Entry 8XCK (electron microscopy, 2.75 A resolution); this record covers chains J and Z of the 6 polymer chains in the assembly.

Chain J (and Z):
Protein: Tip attachment protein J
Organism: Escherichia phage Lambda
Notes: chain Z of this document is another copy of the same molecule, construct and numbering; everything in this record applies to it too
UniProt: P03749 (TIPJ_LAMBD); residues 713-1132 here = UniProt positions 713-1132
Chain sequence (420 residues; numbered 713 to 1132; the number before each row is that of its first residue):
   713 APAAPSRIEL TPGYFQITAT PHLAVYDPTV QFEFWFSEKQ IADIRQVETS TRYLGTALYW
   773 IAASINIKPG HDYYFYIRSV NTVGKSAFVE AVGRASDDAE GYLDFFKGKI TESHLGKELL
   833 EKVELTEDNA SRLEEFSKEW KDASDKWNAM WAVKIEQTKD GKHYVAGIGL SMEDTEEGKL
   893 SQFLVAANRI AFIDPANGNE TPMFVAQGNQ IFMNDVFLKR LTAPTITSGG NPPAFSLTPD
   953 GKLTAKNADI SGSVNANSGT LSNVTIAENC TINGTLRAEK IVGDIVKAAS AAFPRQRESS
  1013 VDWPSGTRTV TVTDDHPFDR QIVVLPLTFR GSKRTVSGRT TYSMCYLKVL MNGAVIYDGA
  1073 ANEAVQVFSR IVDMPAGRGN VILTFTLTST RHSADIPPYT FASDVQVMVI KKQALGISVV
Unresolved in the structure: 713-827

How chain J and chain Z interact:
Pairs across the interface (219; chain J residue first):
  Lys834(J) with Val835(Z); Thr838(Z)
  Leu837(J) with Thr838(Z); Glu839(Z)
  Thr838(J) with Thr838(Z)
  Asn841(J) with Thr838(Z); Asn841(Z); Ala842(Z), hydrogen bond (side chain-backbone); Leu845(Z)
  Arg844(J) with Leu845(Z); Glu846(Z), salt bridge
  Leu845(J) with Leu845(Z), hydrophobic
  Phe848(J) with Leu845(Z), hydrophobic; Ser849(Z)
  Glu851(J) with Trp852(Z), hydrogen bond
  Trp852(J) with Trp852(Z), hydrophobic
  Ala855(J) with Trp852(Z), hydrophobic
  Lys858(J) with Met884(Z)
  Trp859(J) with Trp859(Z), hydrophobic; Met884(Z)
  Met862(J) with Ser883(Z); Met884(Z), hydrophobic
  Trp863(J) with Ile867(Z), hydrophobic; His875(Z)
  Val865(J) with Ile867(Z), hydrophobic
  Thr870(J) with Ile905(Z); Pro907(Z)
  Lys871(J) with Ala908(Z), hydrogen bond (side chain-backbone)
  Lys874(J) with Gly910(Z), hydrogen bond (side chain-backbone); Glu912(Z), salt bridge
  Tyr876(J) with Ile905(Z), hydrophobic; Pro907(Z)
  Ile880(J) with Ile867(Z), hydrophobic; His875(Z)
  Phe895(J) with Val877(Z), hydrophobic
  Leu896(J) with Lys874(Z); Tyr876(Z); Val877(Z), hydrogen bond (backbone-backbone)
  Val897(J) with Val877(Z); Phe895(Z), hydrophobic
  Ala898(J) with Tyr876(Z), hydrophobic; Val877(Z), hydrogen bond (backbone-backbone)
  Arg901(J) with Ala878(Z), hydrogen bond (side chain-backbone); Leu892(Z), hydrogen bond (side chain-backbone); Gln894(Z), hydrogen bond; Phe895(Z), hydrogen bond (backbone-backbone)
  Ile902(J) with Phe895(Z)
  Ala903(J) with Phe895(Z), hydrogen bond (backbone-backbone); Leu896(Z); Val897(Z), hydrogen bond (backbone-backbone)
  Phe904(J) with Val897(Z); Ala899(Z); Ile902(Z), hydrophobic; Met915(Z), hydrophobic; Phe916(Z), hydrophobic
  Ile905(J) with Leu896(Z), hydrophobic; Val897(Z), hydrogen bond (backbone-backbone); Ala898(Z); Ala899(Z)
  Glu912(J) with Leu896(Z)
  Met915(J) with Met915(Z), hydrophobic
  Met925(J) with Met925(Z), hydrophobic
  Phe929(J) with Phe916(Z), hydrophobic; Ile923(Z); Met925(Z)
  Leu930(J) with Met925(Z), hydrophobic; Leu930(Z), hydrophobic
  Lys931(J) with Phe924(Z)
  Arg932(J) with Gln919(Z), hydrogen bond; Asp927(Z), salt bridge
  Leu933(J) with Leu930(Z), hydrophobic
  Thr934(J) with Asp927(Z); Lys931(Z), hydrogen bond (backbone-side chain)
  Pro936(J) with Leu930(Z); Lys931(Z)
  Thr937(J) with Lys931(Z), hydrogen bond (backbone-backbone); Arg932(Z); Leu933(Z), hydrogen bond (backbone-backbone)
  Ile938(J) with Leu933(Z); Pro936(Z), hydrophobic
  Thr939(J) with Leu933(Z), hydrogen bond (backbone-backbone); Thr934(Z); Ala935(Z), hydrogen bond (backbone-backbone); Pro936(Z)
  Ser940(J) with Ala935(Z); Pro951(Z); Asp952(Z); Gly953(Z)
  Gly941(J) with Ala935(Z); Pro951(Z), hydrogen bond (backbone-backbone)
  Ala946(J) with Gly953(Z)
  Phe947(J) with Leu949(Z), hydrophobic; Gly953(Z)
  Ala957(J) with Leu955(Z), hydrophobic
  Asn959(J) with Lys954(Z); Leu955(Z), hydrogen bond (backbone-backbone)
  Ala960(J) with Leu955(Z)
  Asp961(J) with Lys954(Z), salt bridge; Leu955(Z), hydrogen bond (backbone-backbone); Thr956(Z); Ala957(Z), hydrogen bond (backbone-backbone); Lys958(Z), salt bridge
  Ile962(J) with Ala957(Z), hydrophobic; Ala960(Z), hydrophobic
  Ser963(J) with Lys958(Z); Asn959(Z), hydrogen bond (backbone-backbone); Ala960(Z), hydrogen bond (backbone-backbone)
  Gly964(J) with Ala960(Z); Asp961(Z)
  Ser965(J) with Asp961(Z), hydrogen bond; Ile962(Z), hydrogen bond (backbone-backbone)
  Val966(J) with Ile962(Z); Val966(Z), hydrophobic
  Asn967(J) with Ile962(Z), hydrogen bond (backbone-backbone); Ser963(Z); Gly964(Z), hydrogen bond (backbone-backbone)
  Ala968(J) with Val966(Z), hydrophobic
  Asn969(J) with Gly964(Z), hydrogen bond (side chain-backbone); Ser965(Z)
  Ser970(J) with Ser965(Z); Val966(Z), hydrogen bond (backbone-backbone)
  Gly971(J) with Val966(Z); Asn967(Z)
  Thr972(J) with Val966(Z), hydrogen bond (backbone-backbone); Asn967(Z); Ala968(Z), hydrogen bond (backbone-backbone)
  Leu973(J) with Ala968(Z); Leu973(Z), hydrophobic
  Ser974(J) with Ala968(Z), hydrogen bond (backbone-backbone); Asn969(Z)
  Asn975(J) with Asn969(Z); Ser970(Z); Gly971(Z)
  Val976(J) with Ala968(Z), hydrophobic; Ser970(Z); Gly971(Z); Thr972(Z); Leu973(Z), hydrophobic
  Thr977(J) with Gly971(Z), hydrogen bond (backbone-backbone); Thr972(Z); Leu973(Z), hydrogen bond (backbone-backbone)
  Ile978(J) with Ile978(Z), hydrophobic
  Ala979(J) with Leu973(Z), hydrogen bond (backbone-backbone); Ser974(Z)
  Asn981(J) with Ser974(Z); Asn975(Z)
  Cys982(J) with Leu973(Z); Ser974(Z), hydrogen bond (side chain-backbone); Asn975(Z); Val976(Z)
  Thr983(J) with Val976(Z), hydrogen bond (backbone-backbone); Thr977(Z); Ile978(Z), hydrogen bond (backbone-backbone)
  Ile984(J) with Ile978(Z), hydrophobic; Ile984(Z), hydrophobic
  Asn985(J) with Thr977(Z); Ile978(Z); Ala979(Z); Glu980(Z)
  Gly986(J) with Glu980(Z)
  Leu988(J) with Ile984(Z); Leu988(Z), hydrophobic
  Lys992(J) with Gly986(Z); Thr987(Z); Leu988(Z), hydrogen bond (backbone-backbone)
  Ile993(J) with Leu988(Z); Ala990(Z), hydrophobic
  Val994(J) with Thr987(Z); Leu988(Z), hydrogen bond (backbone-backbone); Arg989(Z)
  Gly995(J) with Ala990(Z)
  Ile997(J) with Ile997(Z), hydrophobic; Val998(Z)
  Pro1029(J) with Arg989(Z); Glu991(Z)
  Phe1030(J) with Ala990(Z), hydrophobic; Glu991(Z)
  Gln1033(J) with Ala1000(Z)
  Val1035(J) with Gln1118(Z)
  Val1036(J) with Gln1118(Z), hydrogen bond (backbone-side chain)
  Pro1038(J) with Pro1038(Z); Gln1118(Z)
  Ala1076(J) with Arg1042(Z)
  Val1077(J) with Arg1042(Z), hydrogen bond (backbone-side chain); Val1077(Z), hydrophobic
  Gln1078(J) with Arg1042(Z); Phe1113(Z)
  Val1079(J) with Thr1040(Z); Phe1113(Z); Ser1115(Z)
  Ser1081(J) with Asp1116(Z); Gln1118(Z)
  Arg1082(J) with Asp1116(Z), salt bridge; Gln1118(Z), hydrogen bond (backbone-side chain)
  Ile1083(J) with Ala1001(Z); Ser1002(Z); Gln1118(Z)
  Met1120(J) with Met1120(Z), hydrophobic
  Ile1122(J) with Val998(Z), hydrophobic
  Lys1123(J) with Glu991(Z)
  Gln1125(J) with Asp996(Z), hydrogen bond; Lys999(Z)
  Gly1128(J) with Lys999(Z); Val1024(Z); Thr1025(Z), hydrogen bond (backbone-backbone)
  Ile1129(J) with Lys999(Z); Ala1000(Z); Ala1001(Z), hydrophobic; Thr1023(Z)
  Ser1130(J) with Thr1021(Z); Val1022(Z); Thr1023(Z), hydrogen bond (backbone-backbone)
  Val1131(J) with Ala1001(Z), hydrophobic; Ala1003(Z), hydrophobic; Thr1021(Z); Val1022(Z), hydrophobic
  Val1132(J) with Ala1003(Z), hydrophobic; Arg1020(Z); Thr1021(Z), hydrogen bond (backbone-backbone)
Interface residues without a listed pair, chain J (113 interface residues in all): Ala864, Asp872, Ser893, Asn900, Pro907, Val928, Ala935, Gly942, Thr987, Asp996, Leu1037
Interface residues without a listed pair, chain Z (119 interface residues in all): Phe848, Val865, Lys866, Gly879, Ser893, Asn900, Asn909, Ile938, Ile993, Asp1027, Leu1037, Val1119, Val1121

Summary:
113 residues of chain J face 119 of chain Z across their interface, with 49 hydrogen bonds and 6 salt bridges.
Polar contacts include Arg844(J)-Glu846(Z), Lys874(J)-Glu912(Z) and Arg932(J)-Asp927(Z).
Both chains are Tip attachment protein J (Escherichia phage Lambda). Entry 8XCK (Closed state of central tail
fiber of bacteriophage lambda) was determined by electron microscopy together with 8XCG, 8XCI and 8XCJ from
the same study.
